Entry 7YE0 (X-ray diffraction, 2.75 A resolution); this record covers chains A and D of the 3 polymer chains in the assembly.

# Chain A
Protein: Deoxyribodipyrimidine photo-lyase
Source organism: Methanosarcina mazei
Notes: EC 4.1.99.3
UniProt: A0A0F8I5V2 (A0A0F8I5V2_METMZ); residues 3-462 here correspond to UniProt positions 1-460 (UniProt number = residue number - 2)
Sequence (482 residues; numbered -17 to 464; the number before each row is that of its first residue; numbers below 1 keep their minus sign (Met-17 is residue -17)):
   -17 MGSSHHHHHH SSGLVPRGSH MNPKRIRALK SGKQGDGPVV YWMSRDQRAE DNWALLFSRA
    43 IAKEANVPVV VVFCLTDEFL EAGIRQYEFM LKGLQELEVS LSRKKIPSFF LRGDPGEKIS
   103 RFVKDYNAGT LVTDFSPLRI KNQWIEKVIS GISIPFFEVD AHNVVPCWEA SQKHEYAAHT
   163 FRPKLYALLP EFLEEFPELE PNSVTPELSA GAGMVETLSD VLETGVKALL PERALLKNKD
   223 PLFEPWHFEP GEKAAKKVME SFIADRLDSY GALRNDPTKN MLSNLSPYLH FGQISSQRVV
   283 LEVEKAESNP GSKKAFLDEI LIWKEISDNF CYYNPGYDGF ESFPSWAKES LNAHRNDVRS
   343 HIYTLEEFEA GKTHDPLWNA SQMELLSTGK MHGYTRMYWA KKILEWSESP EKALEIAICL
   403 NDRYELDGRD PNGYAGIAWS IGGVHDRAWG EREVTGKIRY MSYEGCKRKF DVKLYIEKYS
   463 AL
Disordered / not traced: -17 to -4, 188-197, 220, 463-464
Construct notes: initiating methionine (-17); expression tag (-16 to 2, 463-464); engineered mutation Thr377 (Met375 in A0A0F8I5V2)
Ligand contacts: FAD (flavin-adenine dinucleotide): Tyr252, Leu264, Ser265, Asn266, Leu267, Ser268, Leu271, Phe298, Glu301, Ile302, Trp305, Lys306, Ser309, Lys372, Met373, Gly375, Arg378, Met379, Ala382, Asn403, Asp409, Gly410, Asp412, Asn414, Gly415, Gly418, Ile419, Ser422
From the paper describing this entry:
  - catalytic residues: Arg256 (proposed by the authors, not directly observed)

# Chain D
Molecule: complementary oligonucleotide to the CPD containing DNA
Sequence (14 nucleotides; row label = number of the first residue in the row):
     1 TGCGCGAAGC CGAT

# Interface between chain A and chain D
Contacting residue pairs - 17 pairs, chain A then chain D:
  Lys155(A) with DG12(D), phosphate contact
  Tyr158(A) with DC10(D), sugar contact; DC11(D), sugar contact
  Thr162(A) with DG12(D), sugar contact
  Trp328(A) with DG9(D), phosphate contact
  Arg429(A) with DA7(D), hydrogen bond to the base; DG9(D), base contact
  Ala430(A) with DA8(D), sugar contact; DG9(D), sugar contact
  Trp431(A) with DA7(D), base contact; DA8(D), sugar contact
  Gly432(A) with DA7(D), phosphate contact; DA8(D), phosphate contact
  Glu433(A) with DA8(D), hydrogen bond to the phosphate
  Lys439(A) with DA8(D), phosphate contact; DG9(D), salt bridge to the phosphate
  Arg450(A) with DT1(D), base contact
Also at the interface, not in a pair above, chain D (8 interface residues in all): DG6

# Overview
Chain A and chain D form an interface of 11 and 8 residues respectively; the contacts include 2 hydrogen bonds
and 1 salt bridge. Polar pairs include Arg429(A)-DA7(D), Glu433(A)-DA8(D) and Lys439(A)-DG9(D). Chain A binds
flavin-adenine dinucleotide. The paper reports the catalytic residue Arg256(A).
Here chain A is Deoxyribodipyrimidine photo-lyase (Methanosarcina mazei) and chain D is complementary
oligonucleotide to the CPD containing DNA. Entry 7YE0 (DF-SFX MmCPDII-DNA complex: steady state oxidized
complex) was determined by X-ray diffraction, deposited together with 7YC7, 7YCM, 7YCP, 7YCR, 7YD6, 7YD7 and
10 further entries.
